PDB entry 7VAL | electron microscopy, 3.10 A resolution | chains B and H of the 12 polymer chains in the assembly

== Chain B ==
Name: V-type ATP synthase alpha chain
Source organism: Thermus thermophilus HB8
Notes: EC 7.1.2.2
UniProt: Q56403 (VATA_THET8); residues 1-578 here = UniProt positions 1-578
Chain sequence (578 residues; each row starts with the number of its first residue):
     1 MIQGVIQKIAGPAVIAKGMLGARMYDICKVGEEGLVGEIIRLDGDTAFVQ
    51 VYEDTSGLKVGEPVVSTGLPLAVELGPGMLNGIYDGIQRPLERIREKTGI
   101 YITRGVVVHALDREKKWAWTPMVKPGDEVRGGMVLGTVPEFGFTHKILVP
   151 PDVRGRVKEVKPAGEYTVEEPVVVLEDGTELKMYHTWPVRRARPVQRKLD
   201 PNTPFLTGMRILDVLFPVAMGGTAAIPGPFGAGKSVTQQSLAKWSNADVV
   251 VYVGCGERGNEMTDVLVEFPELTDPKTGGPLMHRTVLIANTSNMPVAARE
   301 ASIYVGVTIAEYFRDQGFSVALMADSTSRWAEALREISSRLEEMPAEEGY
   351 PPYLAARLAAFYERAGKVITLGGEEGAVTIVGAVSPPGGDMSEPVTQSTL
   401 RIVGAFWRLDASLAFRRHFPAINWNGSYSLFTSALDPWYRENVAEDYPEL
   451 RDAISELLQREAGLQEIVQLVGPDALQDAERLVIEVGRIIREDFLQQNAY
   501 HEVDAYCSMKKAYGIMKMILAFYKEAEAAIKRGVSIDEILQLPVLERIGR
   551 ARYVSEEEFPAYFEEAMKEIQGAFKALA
Sequence notes: conflict A232 (Ser in Q56403), S235 (Thr in Q56403)
Small-molecule neighbours: ATP (adenosine-5'-triphosphate): P229, F230, G231, A232, G233, K234, S235, V236, F419, Q497, N498, A499, Y500
From the paper describing this entry:
  - binding site for ATP: K234, S235, V236, E257, Y500
  - catalytic residues: E257, R258

== Chain H ==
Name: V-type ATP synthase subunit F
Source organism: Thermus thermophilus HB8
UniProt: P74903 (VATF_THET8); residues 1-104 here = UniProt positions 1-104
Chain sequence (104 residues; row label = number of the first residue in the row):
     1 MAVIADPETAQGFRLAGLEGYGASSAEEAQSLLETLVERGGYALVAVDEA
    51 LLPDPERAVERLMRGRDLPVLLPIAGLKEAFQGHDVEGYMRELVRKTIGF
   101 DIKL

== How chain B and chain H interact ==
Pairs across the interface (10; chain B residue first):
  E466(B) - F100(H)
  I467(B) - F100(H)  hydrophobic
  I467(B) - I102(H)  hydrophobic
  L470(B) - F100(H)  hydrophobic
  D474(B) - L104(H)
  A475(B) - I102(H)
  A475(B) - K103(H)
  A475(B) - L104(H)
  L476(B) - I102(H)  hydrophobic
  L476(B) - L104(H)
Other interface residues (no listed pair), chain B (9 interface residues in all): V471, Q477, R481

== Overview ==
The interface between chain B and chain H involves 9 residues on one side and 4 on the other. Bound to chain
B: ATP. The paper reports catalytic residues E257(B) and R258(B); a binding site for ATP at K234(B), S235(B)
and V236(B) among others.
Here chain B is V-type ATP synthase alpha chain and chain H is V-type ATP synthase subunit F, both from
Thermus thermophilus HB8. Entry 7VAL (V1EG of V/A-ATPase from Thermus thermophilus, high ATP, state1-1) was
determined by electron microscopy (same publication as 7VAI, 7VAJ, 7VAK, 7VAM, 7VAN, 7VAO and 11 further
entries).
